Entry 6ON9 (X-ray diffraction, 2.00 A resolution); this record covers chains A and B.

[Chain A]
Molecule: Zwei Ig domain protein zig-8
Source organism: Caenorhabditis elegans
UniProt: G5ED00 (ZIG8_CAEEL); residue numbers follow UniProt; this construct covers 22-137
Sequence (125 residues; row label = number of the first residue in the row):
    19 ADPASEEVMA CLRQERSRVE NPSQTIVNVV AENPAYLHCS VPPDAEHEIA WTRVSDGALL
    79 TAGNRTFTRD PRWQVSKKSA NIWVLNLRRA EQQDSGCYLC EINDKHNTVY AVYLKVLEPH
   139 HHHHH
Unresolved in the structure: 19-21, 138-143
Construct notes: expression tag (19-21, 138-143)
Cystine bridges: Cys-29/Cys-115, Cys-57/Cys-118
Swiss-Prot annotation at these positions:
  - glycosylation: Asn-82 (N-linked (GlcNAc...) asparagine)

[Chain B]
Molecule: NeuRonal IgCAM-5
Source organism: Caenorhabditis elegans
UniProt: C6KRM7 (C6KRM7_CAEEL); residues 21-130 here correspond to UniProt positions 81-190 (UniProt number = residue number + 60)
Sequence (118 residues; row label = number of the first residue in the row):
    19 GSGAPPTIQQ PSMSSAVALL GQDVDFTCIV NDLGSHMVAF VKADSPPRLL SFDEKVFRRR
    79 NKYELKPRIG DLHNEWVLTI KNVQESDRGN YSCQINTEPI TLSTGELDVK VPHHHHHH
Unresolved in the structure: 19-20, 131-136
Construct notes: expression tag (19-20, 131-136)
Cystine bridges: Cys-46/Cys-111
Glycans and other covalent adducts: glycan linked to Asn-108
Ion coordination: Na+ near Thr-122 (its only coordinating residue here)

[Interface between chain A and chain B]
Contacting residue pairs (39; chain A residue first):
  Gln-32(A) with Ser-63(B); Pro-64(B)
  Arg-34(A) with Ser-63(B), hydrogen bond (side chain-backbone); Pro-64(B); Arg-66(B)
  Glu-66(A) with Phe-70(B); Lys-73(B), salt bridge
  Ala-68(A) with Leu-67(B), hydrophobic
  Asp-74(A) with Ile-118(B)
  Gly-75(A) with Gln-112(B), hydrogen bond (backbone-side chain)
  Ala-76(A) with Gln-112(B); Ile-118(B), hydrophobic
  Leu-77(A) with Ala-57(B), hydrophobic; Leu-67(B), hydrophobic; Phe-70(B), hydrophobic; Gln-112(B), hydrogen bond (backbone-side chain)
  Ala-80(A) with Phe-70(B), hydrophobic
  Arg-83(A) with Met-55(B), hydrogen bond; Asp-71(B), salt bridge
  Phe-85(A) with Met-55(B), hydrophobic; Val-56(B); Ala-57(B), hydrophobic; Phe-70(B), hydrophobic; Asp-71(B); Asn-114(B), hydrogen bond (backbone-side chain)
  Arg-87(A) with Ser-53(B), hydrogen bond; His-54(B), hydrogen bond; Asn-114(B)
  Asp-88(A) with Glu-116(B)
  Leu-117(A) with Pro-64(B), hydrophobic; Pro-65(B)
  Glu-119(A) with Pro-65(B); Arg-66(B), salt bridge; Leu-67(B), hydrogen bond (side chain-backbone); Phe-75(B)
  Asn-121(A) with Phe-75(B)
  Asn-125(A) with Arg-66(B), hydrogen bond (backbone-side chain); Arg-76(B), hydrogen bond
  Val-127(A) with Arg-66(B)
Interface residues without a listed pair, chain A (22 interface residues in all): Ile-67, Thr-70, Gly-81, Ile-120
Interface residues without a listed pair, chain B (20 interface residues in all): Leu-120
From the paper, about this interface:
  - interface residues, chain A: Leu-77(A)
  - hot spots on chain A (mutagenesis) - L77E: abolished binding to NeuRonal IgCAM-5 (chain B)
  - interface residues, chain B: Phe-75(B)
  - hot spots on chain B (mutagenesis) - F75A: abolished binding to Zwei Ig domain protein zig-8 (chain A)

[Summary]
The interface between chain A and chain B involves 22 residues on one side and 20 on the other, with 10
hydrogen bonds and 3 salt bridges. Among the polar pairs are Glu-66(A)/Lys-73(B), Arg-83(A)/Asp-71(B) and
Glu-119(A)/Arg-66(B). The paper reports that L77E of chain A abolishes binding to NeuRonal IgCAM-5 (chain B);
interface residues Leu-77(A) and Phe-75(B).
Here chain A is Zwei Ig domain protein zig-8 and chain B is NeuRonal IgCAM-5, both from Caenorhabditis
elegans. Entry 6ON9 (Crystal Structure of the ZIG-8-RIG-5 IG1-IG1 heterodimer, tetragonal form) was determined
by X-ray diffraction (same publication as 6PLL, 6ON6 and 6ONB).
